7ND7 - chains C and J of the 9 polymer chains in the assembly; structure by electron microscopy, 3.60 A resolution.

# Chain C
Molecule: Spike glycoprotein
Organism: Severe acute respiratory syndrome coronavirus 2
UniProtKB: P0DTC2 (SPIKE_SARS2); numbering as in UniProt (aligned over 1-1208)
Chain sequence (1288 residues; each row starts with the number of its first residue):
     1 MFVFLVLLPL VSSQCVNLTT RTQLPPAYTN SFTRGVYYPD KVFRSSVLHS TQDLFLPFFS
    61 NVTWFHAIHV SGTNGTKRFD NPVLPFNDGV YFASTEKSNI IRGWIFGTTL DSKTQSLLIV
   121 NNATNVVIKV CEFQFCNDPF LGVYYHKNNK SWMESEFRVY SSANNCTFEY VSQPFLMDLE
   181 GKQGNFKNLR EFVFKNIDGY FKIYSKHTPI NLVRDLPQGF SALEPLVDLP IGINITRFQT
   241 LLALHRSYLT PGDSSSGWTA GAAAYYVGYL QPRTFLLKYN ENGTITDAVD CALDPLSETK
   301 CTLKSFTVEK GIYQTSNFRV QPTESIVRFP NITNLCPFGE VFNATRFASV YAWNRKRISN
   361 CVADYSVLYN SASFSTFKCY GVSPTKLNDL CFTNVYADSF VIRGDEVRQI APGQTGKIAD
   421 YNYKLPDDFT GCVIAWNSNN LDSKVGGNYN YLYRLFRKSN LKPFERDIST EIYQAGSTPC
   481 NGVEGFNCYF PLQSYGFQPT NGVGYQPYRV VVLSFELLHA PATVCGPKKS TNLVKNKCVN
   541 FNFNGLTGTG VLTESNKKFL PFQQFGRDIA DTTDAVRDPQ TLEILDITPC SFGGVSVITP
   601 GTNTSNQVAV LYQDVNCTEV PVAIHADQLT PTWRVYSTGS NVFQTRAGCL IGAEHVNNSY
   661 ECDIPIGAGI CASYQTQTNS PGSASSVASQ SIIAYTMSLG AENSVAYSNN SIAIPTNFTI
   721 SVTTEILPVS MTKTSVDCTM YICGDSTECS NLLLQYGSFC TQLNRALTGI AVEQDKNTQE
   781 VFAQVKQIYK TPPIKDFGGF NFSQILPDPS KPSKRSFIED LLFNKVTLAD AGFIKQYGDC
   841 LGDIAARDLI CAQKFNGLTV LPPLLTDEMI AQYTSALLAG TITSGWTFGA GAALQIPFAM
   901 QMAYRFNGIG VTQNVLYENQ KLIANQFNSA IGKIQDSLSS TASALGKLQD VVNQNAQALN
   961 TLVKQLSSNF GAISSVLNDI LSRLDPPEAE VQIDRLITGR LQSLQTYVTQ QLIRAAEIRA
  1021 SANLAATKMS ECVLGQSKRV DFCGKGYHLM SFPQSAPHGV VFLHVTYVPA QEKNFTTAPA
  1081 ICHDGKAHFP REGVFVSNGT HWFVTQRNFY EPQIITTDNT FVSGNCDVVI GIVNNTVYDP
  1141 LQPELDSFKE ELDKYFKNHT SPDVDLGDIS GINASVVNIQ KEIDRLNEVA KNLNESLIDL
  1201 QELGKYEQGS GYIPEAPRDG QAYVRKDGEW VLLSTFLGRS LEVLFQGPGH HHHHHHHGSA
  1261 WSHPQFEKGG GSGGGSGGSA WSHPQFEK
Disordered / not traced: 1-26, 70-79, 144-164, 173-185, 246-262, 621-640, 677-688, 828-853, 1148-1288
Disulfides: Cys-131/Cys-166, Cys-291/Cys-301, Cys-336/Cys-361, Cys-379/Cys-432, Cys-391/Cys-525, Cys-480/Cys-488, Cys-538/Cys-590, Cys-617/Cys-649, Cys-662/Cys-671, Cys-738/Cys-760, Cys-743/Cys-749, Cys-1032/Cys-1043, Cys-1082/Cys-1126
Covalent attachments: N-acetylglucosamine (NAG) linked to Asn-61, Asn-122, Asn-165, Asn-234, Asn-282, Asn-331, Asn-616, Asn-657, Asn-709, Asn-717, Asn-801, Asn-1098, Asn-1134
Construct notes: engineered mutation Gly-682 (Arg in P0DTC2), Ser-683 (Arg in P0DTC2), Ser-685 (Arg in P0DTC2), Pro-986 (Lys in P0DTC2), Pro-987 (Val in P0DTC2); expression tag (1209-1288)
UniProt features mapped onto this chain:
  - region: Asn-280 to Cys-301 (Putative superantigen), Arg-403 to Asp-405 (Integrin-binding motif), Asn-448 to Phe-456 (Immunodominant HLA epitope recognized by the CD8+), Pro-681, Ala-684 (Putative superantigen), Ser-816 to Tyr-837 (Fusion peptide 1), Lys-835 to Phe-855 (Fusion peptide 2), Asp-1163 to Glu-1202 (Heptad repeat 2)
  - site: Arg-815, Ser-816 (Cleavage)
  - glycosylation: Asn-17 (N-linked (GlcNAc...) (complex) asparagine), Asn-61 (N-linked (GlcNAc...) (hybrid) asparagine), Asn-74 (N-linked (GlcNAc...) (complex) asparagine), Asn-122 (N-linked (GlcNAc...) (hybrid) asparagine), Asn-149 (N-linked (GlcNAc...) (complex) asparagine), Asn-165 (N-linked (GlcNAc...) (complex) asparagine), Asn-234 (N-linked (GlcNAc...) (high mannose) asparagine), Asn-282 (N-linked (GlcNAc...) (complex) asparagine), Thr-323 (O-linked (GalNAc) threonine), Ser-325 (O-linked (HexNAc...) serine), Asn-331 (N-linked (GlcNAc...) (complex) asparagine), Asn-343 (N-linked (GlcNAc...) (complex) asparagine), Asn-603 (N-linked (GlcNAc...) (hybrid) asparagine), Asn-616 (N-linked (GlcNAc...) (complex) asparagine), Asn-657 (N-linked (GlcNAc...) (complex) asparagine), Thr-676 (O-linked (GlcNAc...) threonine), Thr-678 (O-linked (GlcNAc...) threonine), Asn-709 (N-linked (GlcNAc...) (high mannose) asparagine), Asn-717 (N-linked (GlcNAc...) (hybrid) asparagine), Asn-801 (N-linked (GlcNAc...) (hybrid) asparagine) and 6 more in UniProt
  - natural variant: Leu-5 (L5F: In strain: Iota/B.1.526), Ser-13 (S13I: In strain: Epsilon/B.1.427/B.1.429), Leu-18 (L18F: In strain: Beta/B.1.351, Gamma/P.1 and 1 more), Thr-19 (T19I: In strain: Omicron/BQ.1.1, Omicron/XBB.1.5 and 1 more; T19R: In strain: Delta/B.1.617.2, Omicron/BA.2 and 4 more), Thr-20 (T20N: In strain: Gamma/P.1), Leu-24 to Ala-27 (sequence variant, change not given here; In strain: Omicron/BA.2, Omicron/BA.2.12.1 and 6 more), Pro-26 (P26S: In strain: Gamma/P.1), Gln-52 (Q52H: In strain: Omicron/EG.5.1), Ala-67 (A67V: In strain: Eta/B.1.525, Omicron/BA.1), His-69 to Val-70 (deletion: In strain: Alpha/B.1.1.7, Eta/B.1.525 and 5 more), Gly-75 (G75V: In strain: Lambda/C.37), Thr-76 (T76I: In strain: Lambda/C.37), 82 further natural variant entries in UniProt
  - mutagenesis: His-69 to Val-70 (Increased incorporation of cleaved spike into virions), Asn-121 (N121Q: Partial loss of biliverdin affinity), Arg-190 (R190K: Partial loss of biliverdin affinity), Asn-234 (N234Q: Increased resistance to neutralizing antibodies), Asn-331 (N331Q: Reduced viral infectivity), Asn-343 (N343Q: Reduced viral infectivity), Leu-452 (L452R: Increased resistance to neutralizing antibodies. Decreases HLA binding to NF9 epitope. Increased binding affinity to human ACE2), Tyr-453 (Y453F: Decreased HLA binding to NF9 epitope. Increased binding affinity to human ACE2), Ala-475 (A475V: Increased resistance to neutralizing antibodies), Val-483 (V483A: Increased resistance to neutralizing antibodies), Glu-484 (E484D: Increased replication in human TMEM106B overexpressing cells), Phe-490 (F490L: Increased resistance to neutralizing antibodies and human covalescent sera neutralization), 12 further mutagenesis entries in UniProt

# Chain J
Molecule: COVOX-316 Fab heavy chain
Organism: Homo sapiens
Notes: antibody fragment or engineered binder
Chain sequence (227 residues; numbered 1 to 227; the number before each row is that of its first residue):
     1 QVQLVQSGAE VKKPGASVKV SCKASGYTFT GYYMHWVRQA PGQGLEWMGW INPNSGGTNY
    61 TQKFQGRVTM TRDTSISTAY MELSRLRSDD TAVYSCARDM AFSMVRGSFD YWGQGTLVTV
   121 SSASTKGPSV FPLAPSSKST SGGTAALGCL VKDYFPEPVT VSWNSGALTS GVHTFPAVLQ
   181 SSGLYSLSSV VTVPSSSLGT QTYICNVNHK PSNTKVDKKV EPKSCDK
Disordered / not traced: 123-227
Disulfides: Cys-22/Cys-96
Covalent attachments: glycan linked to Asn-59
Reported in the primary citation:
  - post-translational modification sites: Asn-59

# How chain C and chain J interact
Residue-residue contacts (27; chain C residue first):
  Gly-446(C) with Ser-75(J)
  Tyr-449(C) with Thr-30(J); Thr-74(J); Ser-77(J), hydrogen bond
  Tyr-453(C) with Phe-102(J)
  Leu-455(C) with Phe-102(J), hydrophobic; Ser-103(J)
  Phe-456(C) with Ser-103(J); Met-104(J), hydrophobic
  Glu-484(C) with Tyr-33(J), hydrogen bond; Trp-50(J); Asn-52(J), hydrogen bond; Ser-55(J), hydrogen bond; Gly-57(J)
  Gly-485(C) with Trp-50(J); Val-105(J)
  Phe-486(C) with Val-105(J)
  Tyr-489(C) with Met-104(J), hydrogen bond; Arg-106(J)
  Phe-490(C) with Asn-54(J); Ser-55(J)
  Leu-492(C) with Asn-54(J), hydrogen bond (backbone-side chain)
  Gln-493(C) with Thr-30(J), hydrogen bond (side chain-backbone); Gly-31(J); Asn-54(J), hydrogen bond; Ser-103(J), hydrogen bond
  Ser-494(C) with Thr-30(J), hydrogen bond
Also at the interface, not in a pair above, chain C (14 interface residues in all): Gly-496
Also at the interface, not in a pair above, chain J (18 interface residues in all): Thr-28, Phe-29

# Summary
Chain C and chain J form an interface of 14 and 18 residues respectively, with 10 hydrogen bonds. Polar
contacts include Tyr-449(C)/Ser-77(J), Glu-484(C)/Tyr-33(J) and Glu-484(C)/Asn-52(J). Covalently linked
N-acetylglucosamine: at Asn-61(C), Asn-122(C), Asn-165(C), Asn-234(C), Asn-282(C) and Asn-331(C) and 7 more.
Curated annotation (UniProt) lists 24 mutagenesis sites on chain C. The paper reports a modification site at
Asn-59(J).
Here chain C is Spike glycoprotein (Severe acute respiratory syndrome coronavirus 2) and chain J is COVOX-316
Fab heavy chain (Homo sapiens). Entry 7ND7 (EM structure of SARS-CoV-2 Spike glycoprotein in complex with
COVOX-316 Fab) was determined by electron microscopy, deposited together with 7BEH, 7BEJ, 7BEK, 7ND3, 7ND4 and
7ND6.
